PDB entry 6YGH | electron microscopy, 3.70 A resolution | chains H and C of the 6 polymer chains in the assembly

Chain H (and C):
Molecule: Capsid protein
From: Hepatitis B virus duck/DHBV-16
Notes: chain C of this document is another copy of the same molecule, construct and numbering; everything in this record applies to it too
Reference sequence: P0C6J7 (CAPSD_DHBV1); residue numbers follow UniProt; this construct covers 1-262
Sequence (262 residues; row label = number of the first residue in the row):
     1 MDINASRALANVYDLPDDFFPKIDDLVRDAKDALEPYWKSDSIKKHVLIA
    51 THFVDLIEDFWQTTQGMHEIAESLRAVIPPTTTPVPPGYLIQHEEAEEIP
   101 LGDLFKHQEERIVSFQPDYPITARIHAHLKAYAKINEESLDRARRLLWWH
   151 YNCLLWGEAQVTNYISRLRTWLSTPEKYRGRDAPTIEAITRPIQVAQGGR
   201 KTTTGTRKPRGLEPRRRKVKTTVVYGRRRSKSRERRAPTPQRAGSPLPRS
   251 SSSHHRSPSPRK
Not modelled in the structure: 1-249 (chain C: 1, 193-262)
UniProt features mapped onto this chain:
  - region: H254 to P260 (RNA binding)
  - motif: R215 to R233 (Bipartite nuclear localization signal)
  - modified residue (Phosphoserine): S232, S245
What the authors report for this chain:
  - contacts within the chain: I99-H107 (hydrophobic contact), E109-R124 (salt bridge)
  - mutagenesis - E109R, R124E, R124Q: decreased stability
  - mutagenesis - E109R/R124E, E110R, R124K: unchanged stability

Chain H / chain C interface:
Pairs across the interface - 8 pairs, chain H then chain C:
  H254(H) with D41(C)
  H255(H) with W38(C); D41(C)
  R256(H) with W38(C); T51(C); D55(C), salt bridge
  S257(H) with L48(C); H52(C)
Also at the interface, not in a pair above, chain H (5 interface residues in all): P258

Summary:
5 residues of chain H and 6 residues of chain C are in contact; the contacts include 1 salt bridge. The
salt-bridged pair is R256(H)-D55(C). The paper reports that E109R, R124E and R124Q of chain H reduce
stability; contacts within the chain involving I99(H), H107(H) and E109(H) among others; 6 substitutions were
tested in all.
Chain H and chain C are both Capsid protein (Hepatitis B virus duck/DHBV-16); the structure, Duck hepatitis B
virus capsid, was determined by electron microscopy together with 6YGI from the same study.
